8CPH - chains A and B; structure by X-ray diffraction, 2.40 A resolution.

Chain A (and B):
Protein: Peroxisome proliferator-activated receptor gamma
From: Homo sapiens
Notes: chain B of this document is another copy of the same molecule, construct and numbering; everything in this record applies to it too
UniProtKB: P37231 (PPARG_HUMAN); residues 203-477 here correspond to UniProt positions 231-505 (UniProt number = residue number + 28)
Sequence (277 residues; row label = number of the first residue in the row):
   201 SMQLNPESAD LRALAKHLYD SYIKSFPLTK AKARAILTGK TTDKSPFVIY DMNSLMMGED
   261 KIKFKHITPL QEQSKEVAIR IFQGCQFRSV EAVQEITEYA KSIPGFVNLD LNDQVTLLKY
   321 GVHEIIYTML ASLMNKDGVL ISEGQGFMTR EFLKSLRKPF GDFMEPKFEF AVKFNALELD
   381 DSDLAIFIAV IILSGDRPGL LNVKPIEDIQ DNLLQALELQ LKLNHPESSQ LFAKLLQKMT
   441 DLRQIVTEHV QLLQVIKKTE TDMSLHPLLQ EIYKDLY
Sequence notes: expression tag (201-202)
Small-molecule neighbours: WY-14643 (WY1; 2-({4-chloro-6-[(2,3-dimethylphenyl)amino]pyrimidin-2-yl}sulfanyl)acetic acid): Phe264, Ile281, Gly284, Cys285, Arg288, Ser289, Ala292, Ile326, Met329, Leu330, Leu333, Val339, Ile341, Met348, Phe363, Met364
Swiss-Prot annotation at these positions:
  - motif: Pro467 to Asp475 (9aaTAD)
  - binding site (rosiglitazone): Gln286 to Ser289, His323, His449, Tyr473
  - cross-link: Lys224 (Glycyl lysine isopeptide (Lys-Gly) (interchain with G-Cter in ubiquitin))

Chain A / chain B interface:
Pairs across the interface (23; chain A residue first):
  Ser201(A) with Ser201(B), hydrogen bond (backbone-backbone)
  Gln410(A) with Gln437(B), hydrogen bond
  Asp411(A) with Lys434(B), salt bridge
  Leu414(A) with Gln437(B)
  Gln415(A) with Gln430(B)
  Glu418(A) with Gln430(B), hydrogen bond
  Gln430(A) with Leu414(B); Gln415(B); Glu418(B), hydrogen bond; Phe432(B)
  Phe432(A) with Gln430(B); Ala433(B), hydrophobic
  Ala433(A) with Phe432(B), hydrophobic; Leu436(B), hydrophobic
  Lys434(A) with Asp411(B), salt bridge
  Leu436(A) with Ala433(B), hydrophobic
  Gln437(A) with Gln410(B), hydrogen bond
  Thr440(A) with Thr440(B), hydrogen bond; Arg443(B)
  Asp441(A) with Asp396(B)
  Arg443(A) with Thr440(B); Gln444(B)
  Gln444(A) with Arg443(B)
Also at the interface, not in a pair above, chain A (19 interface residues in all): Asp396, Ser429, Met439
Also at the interface, not in a pair above, chain B (18 interface residues in all): Met439, Asp441

Overview:
19 residues of chain A face 18 of chain B across their interface; the contacts include 6 hydrogen bonds and 2
salt bridges. Polar contacts include Asp411(A)-Lys434(B), Gln410(A)-Gln437(B) and Glu418(A)-Gln430(B). Chain A
binds WY-14643. UniProt lists 7 rosiglitazone-binding residues on chain A.
Chain A and chain B are both Peroxisome proliferator-activated receptor gamma (Homo sapiens); the structure,
Crystal structure of PPAR gamma (PPARG) in complex with WY-14643 (inactive form), was determined by X-ray
diffraction (same publication as 8ATY, 8ATZ, 8CPI and 8CPJ).
